PDB entry 6LA7 | electron microscopy, 2.82 A resolution | chains B and D of the 6 polymer chains in the assembly

== Chain B ==
Molecule: Capsid protein VP2
Organism: Echovirus E11
Sequence (251 residues; row label = number of the first residue in the row):
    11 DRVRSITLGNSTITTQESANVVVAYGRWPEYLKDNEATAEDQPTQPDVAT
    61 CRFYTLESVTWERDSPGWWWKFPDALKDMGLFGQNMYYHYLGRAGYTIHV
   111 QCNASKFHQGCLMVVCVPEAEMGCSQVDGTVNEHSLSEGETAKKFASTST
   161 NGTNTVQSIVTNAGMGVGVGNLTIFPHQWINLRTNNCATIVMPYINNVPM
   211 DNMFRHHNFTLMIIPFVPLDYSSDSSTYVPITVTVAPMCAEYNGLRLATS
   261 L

== Chain D ==
Molecule: Capsid protein VP4
Organism: Echovirus E11
Sequence (70 residues; each row starts with the number of its first residue; note: 10 numbers in that range are skipped by the numbering (no residue carries them; nothing is unmodelled there); a row labelled like 13A-13K holds insertion residues (13A, then the next letters in order)):
     1 MGAQVSTQKTGAH
13A-13K ETGLNAASGRS
    24 IIHYTNINYYKDAASNSANRQDFSQDPGKFTEPVKDIMVKSLPALN
Not modelled in the structure: 13A-13K

== How chain B and chain D interact ==
Contacting residue pairs (14; chain B residue first):
  Asp11(B) - Asn69(D)
  Arg12(B) - Leu68(D)
  Arg14(B) - Asp59(D)  salt bridge
  Asn30(B) - Val57(D)
  Asn30(B) - Asp59(D)
  Val31(B) - Val57(D)
  Val31(B) - Lys58(D)  hydrogen bond (backbone-backbone)
  Val32(B) - Pro56(D)
  Val33(B) - Pro56(D)  hydrogen bond (backbone-backbone)
  Ala34(B) - Pro56(D)
  Tyr35(B) - Lys52(D)
  Tyr35(B) - Phe53(D)  hydrophobic
  Trp38(B) - Lys58(D)
  Thr194(B) - Leu68(D)
Other interface residues (no listed pair), chain B (13 interface residues in all): Ala29, Gly36
Other interface residues (no listed pair), chain D (9 interface residues in all): Met61

== Overview ==
The interface between chain B and chain D involves 13 residues on one side and 9 on the other, with 2 hydrogen
bonds and 1 salt bridge. Polar contacts include Arg14(B)-Asp59(D), Val31(B)-Lys58(D) and Val33(B)-Pro56(D).
Here chain B is Capsid protein VP2 and chain D is Capsid protein VP4, both from Echovirus E11. Entry 6LA7
(Cryo-EM structure of echovirus 11 complexed with its uncoating receptor FcRn at pH 5.5) was determined by
electron microscopy, deposited together with 6LA3, 6LA4, 6LA5, 6LA6, 6LAO, 6LAP and 3 further entries.
